PDB entry 4ALM | X-ray diffraction, 2.45 A resolution | chains A and D of the 4 polymer chains in the assembly

Chain A (and D):
Name: Enoyl-[acyl-carrier-protein] reductase [NADPH]
Organism: Staphylococcus aureus
Notes: EC 1.3.1.10; chain D of this document is another copy of the same molecule, construct and numbering; everything in this record applies to it too
UniProtKB: Q7A6D8 (Q7A6D8_STAAN); residues 1-256 here = UniProt positions 1-256
Amino-acid sequence (282 residues; numbered -25 to 256; the number before each row is that of its first residue; numbers below 1 keep their minus sign (Met-25 is residue -25)):
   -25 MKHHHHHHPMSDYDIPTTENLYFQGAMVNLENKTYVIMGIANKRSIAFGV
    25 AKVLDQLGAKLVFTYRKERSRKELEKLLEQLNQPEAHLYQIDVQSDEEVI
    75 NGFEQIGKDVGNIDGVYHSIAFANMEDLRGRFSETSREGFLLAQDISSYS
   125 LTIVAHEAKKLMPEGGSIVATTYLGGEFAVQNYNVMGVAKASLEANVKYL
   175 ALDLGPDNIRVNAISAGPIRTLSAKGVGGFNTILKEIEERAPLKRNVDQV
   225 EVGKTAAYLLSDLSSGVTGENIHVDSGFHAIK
Disordered / not traced: -25 to -18, 199-203, 252-256 (chain D: -25 to -3, 102-105, 151-153, 196-201)
Differences from the reference sequence: expression tag (-25 to 0); engineered mutation Val2 (Leu in Q7A6D8)
From the paper describing this entry:
  - conformationally variable residues (loop rearrangement, order/disorder transition): Ile94 to Glu108, Tyr147 to Tyr157, Arg194 to Phe204
  - contacts within the chain: Ala95-Ser121 (backbone contact)
  - mutagenesis - R40Q/K41N: increased catalytic activity on NADH
  - mutagenesis - R40Q/K41N/S44L: decreased catalytic activity
  - specificity-determining residues: Ser197 (by similarity / conservation)

Chain A / chain D interface:
Residue-residue contacts (90):
  Pro-17(A) - Tyr39(D)
  Pro-17(A) - Gln64(D)  hydrogen bond (backbone-backbone)
  Met-16(A) - Leu62(D)
  Met-16(A) - Tyr63(D)  hydrophobic
  Met-16(A) - Gln79(D)
  Met-16(A) - Asp83(D)
  Ser-15(A) - Ala60(D)
  Ser-15(A) - His61(D)
  Ser-15(A) - Leu62(D)  hydrogen bond (backbone-backbone)
  Asp-14(A) - Glu59(D)
  Asp-14(A) - Ala60(D)
  Asp-14(A) - His61(D)  salt bridge
  Tyr-13(A) - Glu49(D)
  Tyr-13(A) - Glu59(D)
  Tyr-13(A) - Ala60(D)  hydrogen bond (backbone-backbone)
  Asp-12(A) - Pro58(D)
  Asp-12(A) - Glu59(D)
  Ile-11(A) - Leu52(D)
  Ile-11(A) - Gln57(D)
  Ile-11(A) - Pro58(D)  hydrogen bond (backbone-backbone)
  Asn-6(A) - Leu55(D)
  Asn-6(A) - Asn56(D)  hydrogen bond
  Leu-5(A) - Gln30(D)
  Leu-5(A) - Asn56(D)  hydrogen bond (backbone-side chain)
  Gln-2(A) - Asn3(D)
  Gln-2(A) - Glu5(D)
  Gly-1(A) - Met1(D)
  Gly-1(A) - Asn3(D)
  Gly-1(A) - Gln30(D)
  Gly-1(A) - Leu31(D)
  Ala0(A) - Leu31(D)
  Met1(A) - Val2(D)  hydrogen bond (backbone-backbone)
  Met1(A) - Asn3(D)
  Met1(A) - Leu31(D)  hydrophobic
  Met1(A) - Ala231(D)
  Met1(A) - Ser235(D)
  Val2(A) - Leu237(D)  hydrophobic
  Gln30(A) - Gln-2(D)  hydrogen bond (side chain-backbone)
  Gln30(A) - Gly-1(D)
  Gln30(A) - Ala0(D)
  Leu31(A) - Val2(D)  hydrophobic
  Ala175(A) - Pro216(D)
  Leu176(A) - Pro216(D)  hydrophobic
  Leu176(A) - Ala254(D)
  Leu176(A) - Ile255(D)  hydrophobic
  Gly179(A) - Pro216(D)
  Gly179(A) - Leu217(D)
  Pro180(A) - Pro216(D)
  Asn182(A) - Arg219(D)  hydrogen bond
  Arg184(A) - Leu217(D)
  Glu225(A) - Ser239(D)  hydrogen bond
  Glu225(A) - Gly240(D)  hydrogen bond (side chain-backbone)
  Lys228(A) - Asp236(D)  salt bridge
  Lys228(A) - Leu237(D)
  Lys228(A) - Ser239(D)  hydrogen bond
  Thr229(A) - Tyr232(D)  hydrogen bond
  Thr229(A) - Leu237(D)
  Thr229(A) - Val241(D)
  Tyr232(A) - Thr229(D)  hydrogen bond
  Tyr232(A) - Tyr232(D)  hydrophobic
  Tyr232(A) - Ile246(D)
  Asp236(A) - Lys228(D)  salt bridge
  Leu237(A) - Lys228(D)
  Ser239(A) - Glu225(D)  hydrogen bond
  Ser239(A) - Lys228(D)
  Gly240(A) - Leu217(D)
  Gly240(A) - Glu225(D)  hydrogen bond (backbone-side chain)
  Gly240(A) - His247(D)
  Gly240(A) - Val248(D)
  Gly240(A) - Asp249(D)  hydrogen bond (backbone-backbone)
  Gly240(A) - Ser250(D)  hydrogen bond (backbone-backbone)
  Gly240(A) - Gly251(D)
  Val241(A) - Thr229(D)
  Val241(A) - Ile246(D)  hydrophobic
  Val241(A) - His247(D)
  Val241(A) - Val248(D)  hydrophobic
  Thr242(A) - Gly251(D)
  Thr242(A) - His253(D)  hydrogen bond (backbone-side chain)
  Gly243(A) - His253(D)
  Glu244(A) - Asn245(D)
  Glu244(A) - His247(D)  salt bridge
  Glu244(A) - His253(D)  salt bridge
  Asn245(A) - Glu244(D)
  Ile246(A) - Val241(D)  hydrophobic
  Ile246(A) - Glu244(D)
  His247(A) - Gly240(D)
  His247(A) - Val241(D)
  His247(A) - Glu244(D)  salt bridge
  Val248(A) - Gly240(D)
  Asp249(A) - Gly240(D)  hydrogen bond (backbone-backbone)
Interface residues without a listed pair, chain A (44 interface residues in all): Thr-9, Glu-7, Lys26, Val224, Ser250
Interface residues without a listed pair, chain D (52 interface residues in all): Leu4, Lys218, Val221

In short:
The interface between chain A and chain D involves 44 residues on one side and 52 on the other; the contacts
include 20 hydrogen bonds and 6 salt bridges. Polar pairs include Asp-14(A)-His61(D), Lys228(A)-Asp236(D) and
Glu244(A)-His247(D). From the paper: R40Q/K41N of chain A increase catalytic activity on NADH; the specificity
determinant Ser197(A).
Both chains are Enoyl-[acyl-carrier-protein] reductase [NADPH] (Staphylococcus aureus). Entry 4ALM (Crystal
structure of S. aureus FabI (P43212)) was determined by X-ray diffraction together with 4ALI, 4ALJ, 4ALK, 4ALL
and 4ALN from the same study.
